Entry 9BF5 (electron microscopy, 3.07 A resolution); this record covers chains B and D of the 4 polymer chains in the assembly.

# Chain B
Molecule: ssDNA2
Sequence (13 nucleotides; numbered 11 to 23; the number before each row is that of its first residue):
    11 GTGAGGAGTCCAT
Unresolved in the structure: 11

# Chain D
Protein: Helicase/UvrB N-terminal domain-containing protein
Organism: Vibrio cholerae
UniProt: B9TSM3 (B9TSM3_VIBCL); residues 1-1190 here correspond to UniProt positions 31-1220 (UniProt number = residue number + 30)
Chain sequence (1190 residues; numbered 1 to 1190; the number before each row is that of its first residue):
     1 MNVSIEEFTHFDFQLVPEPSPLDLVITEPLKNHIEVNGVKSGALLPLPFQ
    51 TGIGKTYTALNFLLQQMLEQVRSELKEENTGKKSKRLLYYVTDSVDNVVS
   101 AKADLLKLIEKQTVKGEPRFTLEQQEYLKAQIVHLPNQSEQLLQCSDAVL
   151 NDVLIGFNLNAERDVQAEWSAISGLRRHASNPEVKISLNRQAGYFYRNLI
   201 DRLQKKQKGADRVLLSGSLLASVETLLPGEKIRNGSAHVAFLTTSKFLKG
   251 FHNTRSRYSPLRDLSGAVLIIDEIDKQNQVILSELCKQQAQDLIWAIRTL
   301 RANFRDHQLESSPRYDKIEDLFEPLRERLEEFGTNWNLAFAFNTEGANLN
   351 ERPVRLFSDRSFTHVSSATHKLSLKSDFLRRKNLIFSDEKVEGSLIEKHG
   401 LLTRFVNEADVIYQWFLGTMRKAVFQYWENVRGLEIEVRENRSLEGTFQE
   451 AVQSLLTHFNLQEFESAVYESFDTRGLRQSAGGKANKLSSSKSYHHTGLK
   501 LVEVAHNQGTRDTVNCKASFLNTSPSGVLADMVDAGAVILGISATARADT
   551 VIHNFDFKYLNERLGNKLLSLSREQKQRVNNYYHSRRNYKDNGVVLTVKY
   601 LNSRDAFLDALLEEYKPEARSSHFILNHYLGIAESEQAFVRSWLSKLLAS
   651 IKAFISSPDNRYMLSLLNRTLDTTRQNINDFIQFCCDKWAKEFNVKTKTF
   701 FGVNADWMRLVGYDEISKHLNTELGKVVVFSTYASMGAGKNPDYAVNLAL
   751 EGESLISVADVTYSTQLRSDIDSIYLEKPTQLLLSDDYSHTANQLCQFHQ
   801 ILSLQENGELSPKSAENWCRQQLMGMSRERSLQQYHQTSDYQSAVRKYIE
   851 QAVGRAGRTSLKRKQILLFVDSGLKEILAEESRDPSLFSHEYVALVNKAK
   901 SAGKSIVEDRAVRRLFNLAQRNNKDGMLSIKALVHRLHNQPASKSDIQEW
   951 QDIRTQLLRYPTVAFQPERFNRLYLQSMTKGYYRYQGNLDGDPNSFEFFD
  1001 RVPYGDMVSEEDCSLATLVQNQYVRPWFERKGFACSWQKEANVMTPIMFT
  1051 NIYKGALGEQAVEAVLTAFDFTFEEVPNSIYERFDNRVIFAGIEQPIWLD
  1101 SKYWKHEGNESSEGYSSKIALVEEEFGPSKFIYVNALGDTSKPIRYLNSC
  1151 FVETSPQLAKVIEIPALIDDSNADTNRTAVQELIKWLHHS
Differences from the reference sequence: conflict Pro-29 (Ser59 in B9TSM3)
What the authors report for this chain:
  - binding site for ssDNA1: Tyr-194, Phe-639, Arg-669, Thr-780, Gln-781
  - mutagenesis - E273A: decreased catalytic activity

# Interface between chain B and chain D
Pairs across the interface - 34 pairs, chain B then chain D:
  DT12(B) / Arg-830(D)  hydrogen bond to the base
  DG13(B) / Ser-827(D)  hydrogen bond to the base
  DG13(B) / Glu-829(D)  hydrogen bond to the base
  DG13(B) / Arg-830(D)  sugar contact
  DG13(B) / Gln-833(D)  phosphate contact
  DA14(B) / Glu-829(D)  base contact
  DA14(B) / Leu-832(D)  phosphate contact
  DA14(B) / Gln-833(D)  phosphate contact
  DG15(B) / Phe-639(D)  stacking on the base
  DG15(B) / Thr-780(D)  sugar contact
  DG15(B) / Gln-781(D)  hydrogen bond to the phosphate
  DG15(B) / Leu-832(D)  phosphate contact
  DG15(B) / His-836(D)  salt bridge to the phosphate
  DG16(B) / Asn-668(D)  sugar contact
  DG16(B) / Arg-669(D)  salt bridge to the phosphate
  DG16(B) / Thr-780(D)  hydrogen bond to the phosphate
  DG16(B) / Gln-781(D)  base contact
  DG16(B) / Ser-785(D)  base contact
  DG16(B) / Arg-828(D)  hydrogen bond to the base
  DA17(B) / Thr-670(D)  phosphate contact
  DG18(B) / Ala-705(D)  phosphate contact
  DG18(B) / Ser-735(D)  phosphate contact
  DT19(B) / Arg-709(D)  salt bridge to the phosphate
  DC20(B) / Ser-94(D)  phosphate contact
  DC20(B) / Val-95(D)  phosphate contact
  DC21(B) / Asn-137(D)  phosphate contact
  DC21(B) / Thr-243(D)  hydrogen bond to the phosphate
  DC21(B) / Ser-245(D)  sugar contact
  DC21(B) / Lys-246(D)  phosphate contact
  DA22(B) / Gln-138(D)  phosphate contact
  DA22(B) / Lys-246(D)  phosphate contact
  DA22(B) / Arg-257(D)  salt bridge to the phosphate
  DT23(B) / Tyr-194(D)  base contact
  DT23(B) / Arg-197(D)  phosphate contact
Other interface residues (no listed pair), chain D (34 interface residues in all): Arg-190, Glu-636, Arg-675, Asn-704, Ala-734, Ala-738, Asp-787

# In short
12 residues of chain B and 34 residues of chain D are in contact; the contacts include 7 hydrogen bonds, 4
salt bridges and 1 aromatic stacking contact. Among the polar pairs are DT12(B)/Arg-830(D), DG13(B)/Ser-827(D)
and DG13(B)/Glu-829(D). From the paper: a binding site for ssDNA1 at Tyr-194(D), Phe-639(D) and Arg-669(D)
among others; E273A of chain D reduces catalytic activity.
Chain B is ssDNA2 and chain D is Helicase/UvrB N-terminal domain-containing protein (Vibrio cholerae); the
structure, Structure of V. cholerae DdmD in complex with ssDNA, was determined by electron microscopy together
with 9BGK, 9BF1 and 9C6Q from the same study.
